5JB2 - chains A and Y of the 3 polymer chains in the assembly; structure by X-ray diffraction, 2.20 A resolution.

== Chain A ==
Protein: LGP2
Organism: Gallus gallus
Notes: engineered mutation(s): GAMGGGS from tag replaces N-terminal methionine.
UniProtKB: G0YYQ5 (G0YYQ5_CHICK); residue numbers follow UniProt; this construct covers 2-674
Chain sequence (680 residues; each row starts with the number of its first residue; numbers below 1 keep their minus sign (Gly-5 is residue -5)):
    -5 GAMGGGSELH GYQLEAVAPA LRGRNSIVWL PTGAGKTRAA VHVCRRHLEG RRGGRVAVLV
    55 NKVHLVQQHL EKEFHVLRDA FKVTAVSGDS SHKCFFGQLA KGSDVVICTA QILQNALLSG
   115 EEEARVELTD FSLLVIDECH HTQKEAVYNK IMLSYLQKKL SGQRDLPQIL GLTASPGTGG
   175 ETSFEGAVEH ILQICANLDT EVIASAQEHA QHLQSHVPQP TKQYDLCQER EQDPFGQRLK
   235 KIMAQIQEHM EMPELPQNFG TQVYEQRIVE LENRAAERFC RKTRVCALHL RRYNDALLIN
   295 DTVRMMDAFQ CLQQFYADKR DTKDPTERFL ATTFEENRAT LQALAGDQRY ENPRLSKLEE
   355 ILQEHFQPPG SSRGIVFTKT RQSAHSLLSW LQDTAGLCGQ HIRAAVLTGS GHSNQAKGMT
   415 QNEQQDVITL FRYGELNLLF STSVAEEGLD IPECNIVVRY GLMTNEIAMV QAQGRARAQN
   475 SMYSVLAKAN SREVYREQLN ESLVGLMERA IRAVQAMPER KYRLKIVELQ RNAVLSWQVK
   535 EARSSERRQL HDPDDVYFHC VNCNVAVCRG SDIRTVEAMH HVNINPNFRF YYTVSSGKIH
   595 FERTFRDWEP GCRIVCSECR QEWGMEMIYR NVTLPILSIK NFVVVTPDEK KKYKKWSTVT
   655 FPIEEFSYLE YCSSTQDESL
Not modelled in the structure: -5 to 0, 314-316, 674
Sequence notes: expression tag (-5 to 1)
Metal / ion sites: Zn2+: Cys554, Cys557, Cys610, Cys613
Small-molecule neighbours:
  - ADP (adenosine-5'-diphosphate): Ser1, Glu2, Leu3, His4, Gln7, Pro25, Thr26, Gly27, Ala28, Gly29, Lys30, Thr31, Arg32, Glu67, Gly442, Asp444, Pro446, Arg471
  - tetrafluoroaluminate (ALF): Pro25, Thr26, Gly27, Lys30, Asp131, Glu132, Ala168, Gly442, Gln465, Arg469, Arg471
From the paper describing this entry:
  - binding site for the 11-nt RNA strand: His406, Ser407, Asn408, Lys634
  - mutagenesis - A28C, K66A/E67A, E132Q, G468S: abolished catalytic activity
  - mutagenesis - H406A: decreased catalytic activity
  - mutagenesis - H406A: unchanged binding to RNA
  - mutagenesis - K648E/K649E (56-fold): decreased binding to dsRNA
  - mutagenesis - K138E/R490E, K138E/R490E/K648E/K649E, K648E/K649E: decreased signaling

== Chain Y ==
Molecule: 10-nt RNA strand
Notes: engineered mutation(s): 5' triphosphate
Sequence (10 nucleotides; numbered 1 to 10; the number before each row is that of its first residue):
     1 XGUACGUACC
Modified positions: GTP (guanosine-5'-triphosphate) at position 1

== Interface between chain A and chain Y ==
Residue-residue contacts (54):
  Asn55(A) - U7(Y)  sugar contact
  Asn55(A) - A8(Y)  sugar contact
  Lys56(A) - U7(Y)  hydrogen bond to the sugar
  Lys56(A) - A8(Y)  phosphate contact
  Val57(A) - A8(Y)  hydrogen bond to the phosphate
  Val57(A) - C9(Y)  phosphate contact
  Ser81(A) - C9(Y)  phosphate contact
  Gly82(A) - C9(Y)  hydrogen bond to the phosphate
  Gly82(A) - C10(Y)  phosphate contact
  Ser85(A) - C10(Y)  hydrogen bond to the phosphate
  Thr103(A) - A8(Y)  phosphate contact
  Thr103(A) - C9(Y)  hydrogen bond to the phosphate
  Gln105(A) - A8(Y)  hydrogen bond to the sugar
  Gln105(A) - C9(Y)  sugar contact
  Ile106(A) - C9(Y)  phosphate contact
  Ile106(A) - C10(Y)  phosphate contact
  Asn109(A) - C9(Y)  hydrogen bond to the sugar
  Gln256(A) - A4(Y)  sugar contact
  Glu259(A) - U3(Y)  sugar contact
  Glu259(A) - A4(Y)  sugar contact
  Gln260(A) - G2(Y)  hydrogen bond to the base
  Gln260(A) - U3(Y)  sugar contact
  Val263(A) - U3(Y)  phosphate contact
  Val263(A) - A4(Y)  phosphate contact
  Glu264(A) - G2(Y)  hydrogen bond to the sugar
  Asn267(A) - U3(Y)  hydrogen bond to the phosphate
  Arg285(A) - A4(Y)  salt bridge to the phosphate
  Arg285(A) - C5(Y)  salt bridge to the phosphate
  Lys373(A) - C5(Y)  sugar contact
  Lys373(A) - G6(Y)  sugar contact
  Thr374(A) - C5(Y)  phosphate contact
  Thr374(A) - G6(Y)  phosphate contact
  Arg375(A) - G6(Y)  salt bridge to the phosphate
  Arg375(A) - U7(Y)  salt bridge to the phosphate
  Thr402(A) - U7(Y)  phosphate contact
  Gly403(A) - U7(Y)  hydrogen bond to the phosphate
  Gly403(A) - A8(Y)  phosphate contact
  Ser404(A) - A8(Y)  hydrogen bond to the phosphate
  Gly405(A) - U7(Y)  hydrogen bond to the phosphate
  Gln409(A) - C5(Y)  hydrogen bond to the phosphate
  Thr436(A) - G6(Y)  phosphate contact
  Thr436(A) - U7(Y)  hydrogen bond to the phosphate
  Ser437(A) - G6(Y)  hydrogen bond to the sugar
  Val438(A) - U7(Y)  sugar contact
  Glu571(A) - C10(Y)  hydrogen bond to the sugar
  Met573(A) - C10(Y)  sugar contact
  His574(A) - C10(Y)  hydrogen bond to the sugar
  Arg597(A) - C9(Y)  salt bridge to the phosphate
  Arg597(A) - C10(Y)  salt bridge to the phosphate
  Phe599(A) - C10(Y)  base contact
  Trp602(A) - C10(Y)  sugar contact
  Lys645(A) - G2(Y)  salt bridge to the phosphate
  Lys648(A) - U3(Y)  salt bridge to the phosphate
  Lys648(A) - A4(Y)  salt bridge to the phosphate
Also at the interface, not in a pair above, chain A (37 interface residues in all): Gln418
Also at the interface, not in a pair above, chain Y (10 interface residues in all): GTP_1

== Summary ==
The interface between chain A and chain Y involves 37 residues on one side and 10 on the other; the contacts
include 18 hydrogen bonds and 9 salt bridges. Polar contacts include Gln260(A)-G2(Y), Lys56(A)-U7(Y) and
Gln105(A)-A8(Y). The paper reports a binding site for the 11-nt RNA strand at His406(A), Ser407(A) and
Asn408(A) among others; A28C, K66A/E67A and E132Q of chain A, among others, abolish catalytic activity; 8
substitutions were tested in all.
Here chain A is LGP2 (Gallus gallus) and chain Y is a 10-nt RNA strand. Entry 5JB2 (Crystal structure of
chicken LGP2 with 5'ppp 10-mer dsRNA and ADP-AlF4-Mg2+ at 2.2 A resolution) was determined by X-ray
diffraction (same publication as 5JAJ, 5JBG, 5JBJ, 5JC3, 5JC7, 5JCF and 5JCH).
